9K0D - chains C and B of the 18 polymer chains in the assembly; structure by electron microscopy, 2.60 A resolution.

# Chain C
Molecule: Amyloid-beta A4 protein
UniProt: B4DMD5 (B4DMD5_HUMAN); residues 1-42 here correspond to UniProt positions 524-565 (UniProt number = residue number + 523)
Amino-acid sequence (42 residues; each row starts with the number of its first residue):
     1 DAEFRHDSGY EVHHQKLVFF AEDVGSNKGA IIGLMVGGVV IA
Disordered / not traced: 1-7
From the paper describing this entry:
  - self-association interface (contacts with another copy of this molecule); pairs are residue here / residue on that copy: L34-L34, V36-V36, I32, L34, V36, V39, I41

# Chain B
Molecule: Amyloid-beta protein 40
UniProt: P05067 (A4_HUMAN); residues 9-21 here correspond to UniProt positions 680-692 (UniProt number = residue number + 671)
Amino-acid sequence (13 residues; numbered 9 to 21; the number before each row is that of its first residue):
     9 GYEVHHQKLV FFA
From the paper describing this entry:
  - post-translational modification sites: Y10

# How chain C and chain B interact
Residue-residue contacts (10):
  E11(C) - E11(B)
  H13(C) - E11(B)  salt bridge
  H13(C) - H13(B)
  Q15(C) - H13(B)  hydrogen bond
  Q15(C) - H14(B)
  Q15(C) - Q15(B)
  K16(C) - Q15(B)
  L17(C) - Q15(B)
  L17(C) - L17(B)  hydrophobic
  F19(C) - L17(B)  hydrophobic
Interface residues without a listed pair, chain B (6 interface residues in all): K16
From the paper, about this interface:
  - specific contacts: Q15(C)-Q15(B), L17(C)-L17(B) (hydrophobic contact)
  - interface residues, chain C: E11(C), H13(C)

# Summary
The chain C/chain B interface involves 6 residues from each chain; the contacts include 1 hydrogen bond and 1
salt bridge. Among the polar pairs are H13(C)-E11(B) and Q15(C)-H13(B). The authors report a contact between
Q15(C) and Q15(B); a hydrophobic contact between L17(C) and L17(B). The paper reports interface residues
E11(C) and H13(C); a modification site at Y10(B).
Chain C is Amyloid-beta A4 protein and chain B is Amyloid-beta protein 40; the structure, Cryo-EM structure of
Amyloid-beta42-4b polymorph 1, was determined by electron microscopy, deposited together with 9K0E and 9K0F.
